2H8D - chains A and B of the 4 polymer chains in the assembly; structure by X-ray diffraction, 1.78 A resolution.

[Chain A]
Molecule: Hemoglobin alpha subunit
Organism: Trematomus bernacchii
UniProt: P80043 (HBA_PAGBE); residue numbers follow UniProt; this construct covers 1-142
Sequence (143 residues; each row starts with the number of its first residue; numbering starts at 0):
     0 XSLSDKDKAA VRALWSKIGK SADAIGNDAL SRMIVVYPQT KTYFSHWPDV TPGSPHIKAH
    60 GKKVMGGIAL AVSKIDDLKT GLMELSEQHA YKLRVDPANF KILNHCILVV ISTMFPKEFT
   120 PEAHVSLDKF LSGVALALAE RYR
Modified positions: ACE (acetyl group) at position 0
Ion coordination: K+: Asp75 (shared with 2 residues of chain D); heme Fe near His88 (its only coordinating residue here)
Residues lining bound ligands: heme (HEM): Met32, Thr39, Tyr42, Phe43, His45, Trp46, His59, Lys62, Val63, Gly66, Ile67, Leu84, Gln87, His88, Leu92, Val94, Asn98, Phe99, Leu102, Asn103, Ile106, Leu137

[Chain B]
Molecule: Hemoglobin beta subunit
Organism: Trematomus bernacchii
UniProt: P80044 (HBB_PAGBE); residue numbers follow UniProt; this construct covers 1-146
Sequence (146 residues; numbered 1 to 146; the number before each row is that of its first residue):
     1 VEWTDKERSI ISDIFSHMDY DDIGPKALSR CLIVYPWTQR HFSGFGNLYN AEAIIGNANV
    61 AAHGIKVLHG LDRGVKNMDN IAATYADLST LHSEKLHVDP DNFKLLSDCI TIVLAAKMGH
   121 AFTAETQGAF QKFLAVVVSA LGKQYH
Ion coordination: K+: Asp13, His17 (shared with 1 residue of chain C); heme Fe near His92 (its only coordinating residue here)
Residues lining bound ligands: heme (HEM): Thr38, His41, Phe42, His63, Lys66, Val67, Gly70, Leu71, Arg73, Leu88, Leu91, His92, Leu96, Val98, Asn102, Phe103, Leu106, Leu141

[Chain A / chain B interface]
Residue-residue contacts - 30 pairs, chain A then chain B:
  Arg31(A) - Phe122(B)  hydrogen bond (side chain-backbone)
  Arg31(A) - Thr123(B)
  Arg31(A) - Ala124(B)
  Arg31(A) - Gln127(B)  hydrogen bond
  Val34(A) - Ala124(B)  hydrophobic
  Val35(A) - Ala124(B)
  Val35(A) - Gln127(B)
  Val35(A) - Gly128(B)
  Val35(A) - Gln131(B)
  Tyr36(A) - Gln131(B)  hydrogen bond
  His104(A) - Asp108(B)
  His104(A) - Gln131(B)  hydrogen bond
  Val108(A) - Ile112(B)  hydrophobic
  Val108(A) - Gln127(B)
  Ser111(A) - Ile112(B)  hydrogen bond (side chain-backbone)
  Ser111(A) - Ala116(B)  hydrogen bond (side chain-backbone)
  Thr112(A) - Ala115(B)
  Thr112(A) - Gly119(B)
  Pro115(A) - Ala116(B)  hydrophobic
  Phe118(A) - Arg30(B)  hydrogen bond (backbone-side chain)
  Thr119(A) - Arg30(B)
  Pro120(A) - Arg30(B)
  Pro120(A) - Ile33(B)  hydrophobic
  Glu121(A) - Ala51(B)
  His123(A) - Arg30(B)  hydrogen bond
  His123(A) - Val34(B)
  His123(A) - Ile112(B)
  Val124(A) - Ile33(B)
  Val124(A) - Val34(B)  hydrophobic
  Asp127(A) - Tyr35(B)
Other interface residues (no listed pair), chain A (18 interface residues in all): Cys105, Leu107
Other interface residues (no listed pair), chain B (20 interface residues in all): Glu52, Ile55, Thr111, Glu125

[In short]
18 residues of chain A face 20 of chain B across their interface, with 8 hydrogen bonds. Polar contacts
include Arg31(A)-Phe122(B), Arg31(A)-Gln127(B) and Tyr36(A)-Gln131(B). Ligands of chain A: heme. Chain B binds
heme. The K+ site is built by Asp13(B) and His17(B).
Chain A is Hemoglobin alpha subunit and chain B is Hemoglobin beta subunit, both from Trematomus bernacchii;
the structure, Crystal structure of deoxy hemoglobin from Trematomus bernacchii at pH 8.4, was determined by
X-ray diffraction (same publication as 2H8F).
